PDB entry 9HFR | electron microscopy, 3.70 A resolution | chains B and C of the 6 polymer chains in the assembly

[Chain B (and C)]
Protein: Cytidine and dCMP deaminase domain-containing protein 1
Source organism: Homo sapiens
Notes: EC 3.5.4.5; chain C of this document is another copy of the same molecule, construct and numbering; everything in this record applies to it too
Reference sequence: Q9BWV3 (CDAC1_HUMAN); residues 1-514 here = UniProt positions 1-514
Chain sequence (534 residues; numbered -19 to 514; the number before each row is that of its first residue; numbers below 1 keep their minus sign (Met-19 is residue -19)):
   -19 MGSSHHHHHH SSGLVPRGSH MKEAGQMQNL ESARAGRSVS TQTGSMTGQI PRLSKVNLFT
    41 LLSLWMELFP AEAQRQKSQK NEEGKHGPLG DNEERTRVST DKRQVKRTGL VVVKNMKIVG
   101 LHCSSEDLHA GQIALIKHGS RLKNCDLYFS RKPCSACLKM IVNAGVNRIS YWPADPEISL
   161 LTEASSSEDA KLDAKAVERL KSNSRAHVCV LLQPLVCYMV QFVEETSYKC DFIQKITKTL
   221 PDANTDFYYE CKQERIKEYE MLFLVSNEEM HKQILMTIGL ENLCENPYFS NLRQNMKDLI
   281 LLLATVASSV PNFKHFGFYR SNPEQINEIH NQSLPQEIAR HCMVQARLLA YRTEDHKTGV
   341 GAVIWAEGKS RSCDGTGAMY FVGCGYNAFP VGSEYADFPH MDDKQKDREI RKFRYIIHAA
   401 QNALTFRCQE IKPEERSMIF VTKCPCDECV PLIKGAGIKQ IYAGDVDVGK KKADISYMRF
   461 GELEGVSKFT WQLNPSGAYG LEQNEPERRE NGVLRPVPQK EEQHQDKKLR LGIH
Unresolved in the structure: -19 to 29, 52-83, 163-166, 220-225, 303-309, 376-390, 477-514
Sequence notes: initiating methionine (-19); expression tag (-18 to 0); engineered mutation Ala400 (Glu in Q9BWV3)
Ion coordination: Zn2+ site 1: His109, Cys134, Cys137, Glu157; Zn2+ site 2: His398, Cys426, Cys429
What the authors report for this chain:
  - mutagenesis - E400A: abolished catalytic activity

[Interface between chain B and chain C]
Contacting residue pairs (48; chain B residue first):
  Leu108(B) with Pro431(C); Gly435(C)
  Gln112(B) with Leu432(C)
  Leu115(B) with Thr405(C); Arg407(C)
  Ile116(B) with Arg407(C), hydrogen bond (backbone-side chain); Leu432(C), hydrophobic; Ala436(C), hydrophobic
  Lys117(B) with Arg407(C)
  Gly119(B) with Thr405(C); Arg407(C)
  Ser120(B) with Thr405(C), hydrogen bond (backbone-backbone)
  Arg121(B) with Glu410(C), salt bridge
  Ser135(B) with Arg394(C), hydrogen bond
  Lys139(B) with Pro370(C); Arg394(C); Ile396(C), hydrogen bond (side chain-backbone); Ile397(C); Gln401(C); Glu428(C), salt bridge
  Met140(B) with Gln401(C); Leu432(C), hydrophobic
  Val142(B) with Pro370(C), hydrophobic; Val371(C)
  Asn143(B) with Pro370(C); Val371(C); Ile397(C); Asn402(C), hydrogen bond; Thr405(C); Phe406(C)
  Ala144(B) with Thr405(C)
  Leu172(B) with Arg391(C)
  Asp173(B) with Arg394(C), salt bridge
  Ala176(B) with Arg394(C); Tyr395(C), hydrogen bond (backbone-side chain)
  Arg179(B) with Arg391(C); Tyr395(C), hydrogen bond
  Leu180(B) with Glu374(C); Tyr395(C), hydrophobic
  Asn183(B) with Ser373(C); Glu374(C); Tyr375(C), hydrogen bond (side chain-backbone)
  Ser184(B) with Glu374(C)
  Arg185(B) with Gly372(C)
  Ser350(B) with Pro413(C)
  Arg351(B) with Lys434(C); Gly435(C)
  Cys353(B) with Gly435(C)
Interface residues without a listed pair, chain B (26 interface residues in all): His118
Interface residues without a listed pair, chain C (26 interface residues in all): His398, Leu404

[Summary]
The chain B/chain C interface involves 26 residues from each chain, with 8 hydrogen bonds and 3 salt bridges.
Among the polar pairs are Arg121(B)-Glu410(C), Lys139(B)-Glu428(C) and Asp173(B)-Arg394(C). His109(B),
Cys134(B), Cys137(B) and Glu157(B) form the Zn2+ site 1. From the paper: E400A of chain B abolishes catalytic
activity.
Both chains are Cytidine and dCMP deaminase domain-containing protein 1 (Homo sapiens). Entry 9HFR (Cryo-EM
structure of human CDADC1 inactive mutant (E400A): hexamer without a ligand) was determined by electron
microscopy together with 9HFQ, 9HFS and 9HFT from the same study.
